PDB entry 6JHB | X-ray diffraction, 2.27 A resolution | chains A and B

# Chain A (and B)
Molecule: Short chain dehydrogenase family protein
Source organism: Microcystis aeruginosa DIANCHI905
Notes: chain B of this document is another copy of the same molecule, construct and numbering; everything in this record applies to it too
UniProtKB: L8NWH6 (L8NWH6_MICAE); residues 1-266 here = UniProt positions 1-266
Amino-acid sequence (274 residues; numbered 1 to 274; the number before each row is that of its first residue):
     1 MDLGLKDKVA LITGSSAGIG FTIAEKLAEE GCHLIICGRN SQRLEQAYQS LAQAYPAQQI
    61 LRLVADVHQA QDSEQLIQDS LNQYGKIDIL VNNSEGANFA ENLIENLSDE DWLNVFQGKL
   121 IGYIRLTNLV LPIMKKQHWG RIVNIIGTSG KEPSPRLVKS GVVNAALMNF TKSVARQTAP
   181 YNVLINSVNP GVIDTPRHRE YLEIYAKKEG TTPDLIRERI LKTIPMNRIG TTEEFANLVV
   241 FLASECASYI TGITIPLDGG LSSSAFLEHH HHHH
Unresolved in the structure: 97-101, 148-156, 205-214, 264-274 (chain B: 265-274)
Sequence notes: expression tag (267-274)
Residues lining bound ligands: NADPH (NDP; NADPH dihydro-nicotinamide-adenine-dinucleotide phosphate): Gly14, Ser15, Ser16, Ala17, Gly18, Ile19, Cys37, Gly38, Arg39, Asn40, Ala65, Asp66, Val67, His68, Asn93, Ser94, Glu95, Gly96, Lys119, Tyr123, Ile145, Ile146, Gly147, Pro190, Gly191, Val192, Ile193, Thr195, Pro196, Arg197

# Chain A / chain B interface
Contacting residue pairs (65):
  Met1(A) - Met1(B)  hydrogen bond (backbone-backbone)
  Met1(A) - Leu3(B)  hydrophobic
  Met1(A) - Glu30(B)  hydrogen bond (backbone-side chain)
  Met1(A) - Asn237(B)
  Met1(A) - Val240(B)  hydrophobic
  Leu3(A) - Met1(B)  hydrophobic
  Glu30(A) - Met1(B)  hydrogen bond (side chain-backbone)
  Lys172(A) - Ser263(B)
  Arg176(A) - Pro225(B)
  Arg176(A) - Ser263(B)
  Ala179(A) - Pro225(B)
  Ala179(A) - Met226(B)
  Pro180(A) - Pro225(B)
  Val192(A) - Tyr249(B)  hydrogen bond (backbone-side chain)
  Ile224(A) - Tyr249(B)
  Pro225(A) - Arg176(B)
  Pro225(A) - Ala179(B)
  Pro225(A) - Pro180(B)
  Met226(A) - Ala179(B)
  Met226(A) - Leu184(B)  hydrophobic
  Met226(A) - Ser248(B)
  Met226(A) - Tyr249(B)  hydrophobic
  Met226(A) - Thr251(B)
  Arg228(A) - Ser248(B)
  Arg228(A) - Tyr249(B)  hydrogen bond (backbone-side chain)
  Ile229(A) - Tyr249(B)
  Gly230(A) - Tyr249(B)  hydrogen bond (backbone-side chain)
  Glu234(A) - Ser248(B)  hydrogen bond
  Glu234(A) - Tyr249(B)
  Asn237(A) - Met1(B)
  Asn237(A) - Phe241(B)
  Asn237(A) - Cys246(B)  hydrogen bond (side chain-backbone)
  Leu238(A) - Phe241(B)  hydrophobic
  Val240(A) - Met1(B)  hydrophobic
  Phe241(A) - Asn237(B)
  Phe241(A) - Leu238(B)  hydrophobic
  Phe241(A) - Phe241(B)  hydrophobic
  Cys246(A) - Glu234(B)
  Cys246(A) - Asn237(B)  hydrogen bond (backbone-side chain)
  Ser248(A) - Met226(B)
  Ser248(A) - Arg228(B)  hydrogen bond (backbone-side chain)
  Ser248(A) - Glu234(B)  hydrogen bond
  Tyr249(A) - Val192(B)  hydrogen bond (side chain-backbone)
  Tyr249(A) - Ile193(B)  hydrophobic
  Tyr249(A) - Ile224(B)
  Tyr249(A) - Arg228(B)  hydrogen bond (side chain-backbone)
  Tyr249(A) - Ile229(B)
  Tyr249(A) - Gly230(B)  hydrogen bond (side chain-backbone)
  Tyr249(A) - Glu234(B)
  Tyr249(A) - Leu257(B)  hydrophobic
  Tyr249(A) - Asp258(B)
  Tyr249(A) - Gly259(B)  hydrogen bond (backbone-backbone)
  Ile250(A) - Leu257(B)  hydrophobic
  Thr251(A) - Gly260(B)
  Ile253(A) - Ile255(B)  hydrophobic
  Ile253(A) - Pro256(B)  hydrophobic
  Ile255(A) - Ile253(B)  hydrophobic
  Pro256(A) - Ile253(B)
  Leu257(A) - Tyr249(B)  hydrophobic
  Leu257(A) - Ile250(B)  hydrophobic
  Asp258(A) - Tyr249(B)
  Gly259(A) - Tyr249(B)  hydrogen bond (backbone-backbone)
  Gly260(A) - Thr251(B)
  Ser263(A) - Lys172(B)  hydrogen bond (side chain-backbone)
  Ser263(A) - Gly252(B)
Interface residues without a listed pair, chain A (36 interface residues in all): Leu184, Ile193, Gly252, Ser262
Interface residues without a listed pair, chain B (37 interface residues in all): Ala175, Ser262

# Overview
36 residues of chain A and 37 residues of chain B are in contact; the contacts include 17 hydrogen bonds.
Polar pairs include Met1(A)-Glu30(B), Val192(A)-Tyr249(B) and Arg228(A)-Tyr249(B). Bound to chain A: NADPH.
Both chains are Short chain dehydrogenase family protein (Microcystis aeruginosa DIANCHI905). Entry 6JHB
(Crystal structure of NADPH and 4-hydroxyphenylpyruvic acid bound AerF from Microcystis aeruginosa) was
determined by X-ray diffraction (same publication as 6JH7 and 6JHA).
